8AI2 - chains A and C; structure by X-ray diffraction, 2.39 A resolution.

[Chain A]
Molecule: Putative peptide biosynthesis protein YydG
From: Bacillus subtilis
Reference sequence: Q45595 (YYDG_BACSU); residues 1-319 here = UniProt positions 1-319
Amino-acid sequence (344 residues; row label = number of the first residue in the row; numbers below 1 keep their minus sign (Met-24 is residue -24)):
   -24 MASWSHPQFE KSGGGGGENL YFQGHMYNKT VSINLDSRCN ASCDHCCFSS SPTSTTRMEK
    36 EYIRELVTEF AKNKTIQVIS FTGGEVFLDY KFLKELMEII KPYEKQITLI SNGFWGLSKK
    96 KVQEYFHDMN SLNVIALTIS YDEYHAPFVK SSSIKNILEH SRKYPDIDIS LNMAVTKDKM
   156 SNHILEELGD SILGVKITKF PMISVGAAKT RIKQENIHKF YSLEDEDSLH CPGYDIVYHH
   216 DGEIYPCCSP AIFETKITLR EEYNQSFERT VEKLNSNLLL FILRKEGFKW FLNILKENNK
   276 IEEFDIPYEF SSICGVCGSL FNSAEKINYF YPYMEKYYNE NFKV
Disordered / not traced: -24 to 0, 318-319
Construct notes: initiating methionine (-24); expression tag (-23 to 0)
Bound ions: 4Fe-4S cluster Fe site 1: Cys14, Cys18, Cys21 (together with S-adenosylhomocysteine); 4Fe-4S cluster Fe site 2: Cys206, Cys222, Cys289, Cys292
Ligand contacts:
  - S-adenosylhomocysteine (SAH): His20, Cys21, Cys22, Phe23, Thr57, Gly58, Gly59, Glu60, Ile85, Ser86, Asn87, Ser115, Asp117, His120, Asn147, Ala149, Phe175, Pro176, Met177, Ile178, Val180, Ala183, Pro225
  - 4Fe-4S cluster (SF4), molecule 1: Cys14, Ala16, Ser17, Cys18, His20, Cys21, Ser25, Gly58, Gly59, Asn87, His120
  - 4Fe-4S cluster (SF4), molecule 2: Cys206, Pro207, Gly208, Tyr209, Cys222, Ser224, Ala226, Ile227, Leu258, Phe263, Ile288, Cys289, Cys292
From the paper describing this entry:
  - catalytic residues: Cys223
  - contacts within the chain: Thr5-Asp210
  - catalytic residues: Asp210 (proposed by the authors, not directly observed)
  - mutagenesis - Y2F/Y209F, D210A, C223A: unchanged catalytic activity
  - mutagenesis - C223A: decreased catalytic activity on epimerization

[Chain C]
Molecule: Putative exported peptide YydF
Reference sequence: Q45596 (YYDF_BACSU); residues 1-11 here correspond to UniProt positions 35-45 (UniProt number = residue number + 34)
Amino-acid sequence (11 residues; row label = number of the first residue in the row):
     1 FVKSKENRWI L
Disordered / not traced: 1-4
From the paper describing this entry:
  - binding site for S-adenosylhomocysteine: Trp9

[Chain A / chain C interface]
Pairs across the interface (27):
  Ser7(A) - Leu11(C)
  Phe23(A) - Ile10(C)  hydrophobic
  Ser55(A) - Arg8(C)  hydrogen bond
  Thr57(A) - Ile10(C)  hydrogen bond (side chain-backbone)
  Thr57(A) - Leu11(C)
  Thr83(A) - Leu11(C)
  Ile85(A) - Ile10(C)
  Ile85(A) - Leu11(C)
  Phe175(A) - Trp9(C)
  Pro176(A) - Trp9(C)
  Ile178(A) - Trp9(C)  hydrophobic
  Pro207(A) - Lys5(C)
  Pro207(A) - Glu6(C)
  Pro207(A) - Asn7(C)
  Gly208(A) - Asn7(C)
  Asp210(A) - Asn7(C)  hydrogen bond
  Asp210(A) - Arg8(C)  salt bridge
  Cys222(A) - Asn7(C)
  Cys223(A) - Asn7(C)  hydrogen bond (backbone-backbone)
  Cys223(A) - Trp9(C)
  Cys223(A) - Ile10(C)  hydrogen bond (backbone-backbone)
  Cys223(A) - Leu11(C)  hydrophobic
  Ser224(A) - Glu6(C)
  Pro225(A) - Trp9(C)
  Pro225(A) - Ile10(C)  hydrophobic
  Phe228(A) - Ile10(C)  hydrophobic
  Cys289(A) - Glu6(C)
Other interface residues (no listed pair), chain A (27 interface residues in all): Thr5, Asn9, Cys22, Leu84, Thr113, Asn147, Tyr209, Ser287, Ile288
From the paper, about this interface:
  - pairs named by the authors: Phe23(A)-Ile10(C), Thr57(A)-Ile10(C) (hydrogen bond), Leu84(A)-Leu11(C) (water-mediated contact), Thr113(A)-Leu11(C) (water-mediated contact), Asn147(A)-Leu11(C) (water-mediated contact), Phe175(A)-Trp9(C) (pi stacking), Gly208(A)-Asn7(C), Asp210(A)-Arg8(C) (salt bridge), Asp210(A)-Asn7(C), Cys223(A)-Ile10(C) (backbone contact), Pro225(A)-Trp9(C) (hydrophobic contact), Phe228(A)-Ile10(C)
  - interface residues, chain A: Asn9(A), Ser55(A), Thr57(A), Thr83(A), Asn147(A), Pro176(A), Ser224(A)

[In short]
The interface between chain A and chain C involves 27 residues on one side and 7 on the other, with 5 hydrogen
bonds and 1 salt bridge. Polar contacts include Asp210(A)-Arg8(C), Ser55(A)-Arg8(C) and Thr57(A)-Ile10(C). The
authors report contacts between Phe23(A) and Ile10(C), Gly208(A) and Asn7(C) and Asp210(A) and Asn7(C) among
others; a hydrogen bond between Thr57(A) and Ile10(C); water-mediated contacts between Leu84(A) and Leu11(C),
Thr113(A) and Leu11(C) and Asn147(A) and Leu11(C). The paper reports catalytic residues Cys223(A) and
Asp210(A); C223A of chain A reduces catalytic activity on epimerization; 3 substitutions were tested in all.
Here chain A is Putative peptide biosynthesis protein YydG (Bacillus subtilis) and chain C is Putative
exported peptide YydF. Entry 8AI2 (Crystal structure of radical SAM epimerase EpeE from Bacillus subtilis with
[4Fe-4S] clusters, S-adenosyl-L-homocysteine and RiPP ...) was determined by X-ray diffraction, deposited
together with 8AI3, 8AI4, 8AI5 and 8AI6.
